Entry 5XCX (X-ray diffraction, 2.04 A resolution); this record covers chains A and B.

# Chain A
Molecule: VH(S112C)-SARAH Chimera
From: Mus musculus
Sequence (172 residues; numbered 0 to 164 plus 7 insertion-coded residues; the number before each row is that of its first residue; a row labelled like 82A-82C holds insertion residues (82A, then the next letters in order); numbering starts at 0):
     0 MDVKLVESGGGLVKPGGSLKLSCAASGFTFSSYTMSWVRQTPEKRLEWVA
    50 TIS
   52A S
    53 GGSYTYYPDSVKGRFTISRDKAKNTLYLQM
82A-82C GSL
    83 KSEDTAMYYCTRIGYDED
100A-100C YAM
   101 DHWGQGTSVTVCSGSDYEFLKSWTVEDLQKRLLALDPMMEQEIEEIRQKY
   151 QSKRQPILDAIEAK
Disordered / not traced: 0
Disulfides: Cys22-Cys92
Small-molecule neighbours: 3-cyclohexyl-1-propylsulfonic acid (CXS): Tyr58, Asp98, Glu99, Tyr100A

# Chain B
Molecule: VL-SARAH(S37C) Chimera
From: Mus musculus
Sequence (164 residues; numbered -3 to 159 plus 1 insertion-coded residue; the number before each row is that of its first residue; numbers below 1 keep their minus sign (Gly-3 is residue -3)):
    -3 GSHMQIVVTQRPTTMAASPGDKIIITCSVSSIIS
   30A S
    31 NYLHWYSQKPGFSPKLLIYRTSNLASGVPPRFSGSGSGTSYSLTIGTMEA
    81 EDVATYYCQQGSDIPLTFGDGTKLDLKRGSDYEFLKSWTVEDLQKRLLAL
   131 DPMMEQEIEEIRQKYQCKRQPILDAIEAK
Disordered / not traced: -3 to 0
Disulfides: Cys23-Cys88
Small-molecule neighbours:
  - 3-cyclohexyl-1-propylsulfonic acid (CXS), molecule 1: Tyr32, Gly91, Ser92, Asp93, Ile94
  - 3-cyclohexyl-1-propylsulfonic acid (CXS), molecule 2: Leu127, Asp131, Met134

# Chain A / chain B interface
Disulfides between the chains: Cys112(A)-Cys147(B)
Contacting residue pairs (92):
  Leu11(A) with Gln146(B); Gln150(B)
  Lys13(A) with Asp154(B), salt bridge
  Gln39(A) with Gln38(B), hydrogen bond; Tyr87(B), hydrogen bond
  Lys43(A) with Tyr87(B), hydrogen bond (backbone-side chain)
  Arg44(A) with Asp100(B), salt bridge
  Leu45(A) with Tyr87(B), hydrophobic; Phe98(B)
  Trp47(A) with Ile94(B), hydrophobic; Pro95(B), hydrophobic; Leu96(B)
  Tyr91(A) with Gln38(B); Ser43(B); Pro44(B)
  Tyr97(A) with Arg50(B)
  Glu99(A) with Tyr32(B)
  Asp100(A) with Asn31(B); His34(B), hydrogen bond (backbone-side chain); Arg50(B), salt bridge; Gly91(B)
  Tyr100A(A) with His34(B); Gln89(B), hydrogen bond (backbone-side chain); Gly91(B); Leu96(B), hydrophobic
  Ala100B(A) with His34(B), hydrogen bond (backbone-side chain); Tyr36(B); Tyr49(B), hydrophobic
  Met100C(A) with Tyr36(B), hydrogen bond (backbone-side chain); Leu46(B); Leu96(B), hydrophobic
  Asp101(A) with Leu46(B)
  Trp103(A) with Tyr36(B); Pro44(B)
  Gly104(A) with Ser43(B), hydrogen bond (backbone-side chain)
  Ser108(A) with Gln143(B), hydrogen bond
  Cys112(A) with Cys147(B), disulfide
  Tyr117(A) with Asp154(B); Ala155(B), hydrophobic; Ala158(B)
  Leu120(A) with Pro151(B); Ile152(B), hydrophobic; Ala155(B)
  Lys121(A) with Lys159(B), hydrogen bond (backbone-side chain)
  Trp123(A) with Lys159(B), hydrogen bond (backbone-side chain)
  Val125(A) with Lys159(B)
  Leu128(A) with Ile152(B); Ala155(B), hydrophobic; Ile156(B), hydrophobic
  Arg131(A) with Ile152(B)
  Leu132(A) with Arg149(B); Leu153(B), hydrophobic
  Leu135(A) with Tyr145(B); Arg149(B); Ile152(B), hydrophobic
  Met138(A) with Tyr145(B)
  Met139(A) with Ile141(B), hydrophobic; Tyr145(B), hydrophobic
  Glu142(A) with Ile141(B); Lys144(B), salt bridge; Tyr145(B), hydrogen bond
  Ile143(A) with Ile141(B), hydrophobic; Arg142(B)
  Ile146(A) with Met134(B), hydrophobic; Glu137(B); Ile141(B), hydrophobic
  Arg147(A) with Met134(B); Ile138(B)
  Tyr150(A) with Leu130(B); Met133(B); Met134(B), hydrophobic; Glu137(B), hydrogen bond
  Arg154(A) with Leu127(B); Leu130(B); Asp131(B), salt bridge; Met134(B), hydrogen bond
  Pro156(A) with Ser110(B); Leu115(B), hydrophobic
  Ile157(A) with Leu115(B); Leu123(B); Arg126(B); Leu130(B), hydrophobic
  Leu158(A) with Leu127(B), hydrophobic
  Asp159(A) with Tyr112(B)
  Ala160(A) with Tyr112(B), hydrophobic; Leu115(B), hydrophobic; Leu123(B), hydrophobic
  Ile161(A) with Leu123(B), hydrophobic
  Ala163(A) with Tyr112(B)
  Lys164(A) with Lys116(B), hydrogen bond (side chain-backbone); Trp118(B), hydrogen bond (side chain-backbone); Leu123(B)
Interface residues without a listed pair, chain A (55 interface residues in all): Val37, Thr50, Tyr58, Tyr59, Pro60, Thr110, Ser113, Asp116, Ser122, Gln129, Lys153
Interface residues without a listed pair, chain B (54 interface residues in all): Phe42, Ser117, Val120, Gln124, Lys148

# In short
The interface between chain A and chain B involves 55 residues on one side and 54 on the other, with 1
disulfide bond, 16 hydrogen bonds and 5 salt bridges. Polar contacts include Lys13(A)-Asp154(B),
Arg44(A)-Asp100(B) and Asp100(A)-Arg50(B).
Chain A is VH(S112C)-SARAH Chimera and chain B is VL-SARAH(S37C) Chimera, both from Mus musculus; the
structure, Crystal structure of TS2/16 Fv-clasp fragment, was determined by X-ray diffraction (same
publication as 5XCQ, 5XCR, 5XCT and 5XCV).
